Entry 5C44 (X-ray diffraction, 3.95 A resolution); this record covers chains C and K of the 15 polymer chains in the assembly.

== Chain C ==
Name: DNA-directed RNA polymerase II subunit RPB3
Organism: Saccharomyces cerevisiae (strain ATCC 204508 / S288c)
UniProtKB: P16370 (RPB3_YEAST); numbering as in UniProt (aligned over 1-318)
Amino-acid sequence (318 residues; each row starts with the number of its first residue):
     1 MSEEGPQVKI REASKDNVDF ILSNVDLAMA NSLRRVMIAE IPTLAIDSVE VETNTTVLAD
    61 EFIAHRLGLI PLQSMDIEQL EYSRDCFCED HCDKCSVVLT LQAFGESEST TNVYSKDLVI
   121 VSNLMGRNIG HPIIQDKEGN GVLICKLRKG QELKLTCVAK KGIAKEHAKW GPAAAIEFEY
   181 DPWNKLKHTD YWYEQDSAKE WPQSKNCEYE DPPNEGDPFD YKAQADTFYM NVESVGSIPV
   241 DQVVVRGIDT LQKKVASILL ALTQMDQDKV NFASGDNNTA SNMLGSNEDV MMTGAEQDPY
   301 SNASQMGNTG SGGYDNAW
Disordered / not traced: 1-3, 269-318

== Chain K ==
Name: DNA-directed RNA polymerase II subunit RPB11
Organism: Saccharomyces cerevisiae (strain ATCC 204508 / S288c)
UniProtKB: P38902 (RPB11_YEAST); residues 1-120 here = UniProt positions 1-120
Amino-acid sequence (120 residues; row label = number of the first residue in the row):
     1 MNAPDRFELF LLGEGESKLK IDPDTKAPNA VVITFEKEDH TLGNLIRAEL LNDRKVLFAA
    61 YKVEHPFFAR FKLRIQTTEG YDPKDALKNA CNSIINKLGA LKTNFETEWN LQTLAADDAF
Disordered / not traced: 116-120

== Chain C / chain K interface ==
Pairs across the interface (66):
  Glu4(C) - Asn104(K)
  Pro6(C) - Lys97(K)
  Pro6(C) - Ala100(K)
  Pro6(C) - Leu101(K)
  Pro6(C) - Asn104(K)  hydrogen bond (backbone-side chain)
  Gln7(C) - Asn104(K)  hydrogen bond
  Val8(C) - Leu101(K)  hydrophobic
  Val8(C) - Asn104(K)
  Val8(C) - Phe105(K)
  Val8(C) - Glu108(K)
  Ile10(C) - Glu108(K)  hydrogen bond (backbone-side chain)
  Ala13(C) - Ala115(K)
  Val18(C) - Trp109(K)  hydrophobic
  Asp26(C) - Asn52(K)
  Asp26(C) - Lys97(K)
  Ala28(C) - Asn44(K)
  Ala28(C) - Leu45(K)  hydrophobic
  Ala28(C) - Ala48(K)  hydrophobic
  Met29(C) - Lys97(K)
  Met29(C) - Leu98(K)
  Ser32(C) - Thr41(K)  hydrogen bond (side chain-backbone)
  Ser32(C) - Leu45(K)
  Leu33(C) - Leu101(K)  hydrophobic
  Arg35(C) - Asp39(K)  salt bridge
  Arg35(C) - His40(K)
  Arg35(C) - Thr41(K)
  Glu40(C) - Asp39(K)
  Arg84(C) - Phe10(K)
  Arg84(C) - Leu11(K)
  Ala164(C) - Arg6(K)
  Lys165(C) - Arg6(K)  hydrogen bond (backbone-side chain)
  Lys165(C) - Leu9(K)
  Lys165(C) - Asp39(K)  salt bridge
  Glu166(C) - Arg6(K)  hydrogen bond (backbone-side chain)
  Glu166(C) - Phe7(K)
  Glu166(C) - Phe10(K)
  His167(C) - Arg6(K)
  Asp241(C) - Phe105(K)
  Asp241(C) - Trp109(K)
  Val244(C) - Phe105(K)  hydrophobic
  Val245(C) - Lys102(K)
  Val245(C) - Glu106(K)
  Ile248(C) - Leu98(K)
  Ile248(C) - Lys102(K)
  Asp249(C) - Lys102(K)  salt bridge
  Leu251(C) - Leu45(K)  hydrophobic
  Leu251(C) - Leu98(K)  hydrophobic
  Gln252(C) - Leu98(K)
  Gln252(C) - Gly99(K)
  Gln252(C) - Lys102(K)
  Lys254(C) - Glu38(K)  salt bridge
  Lys254(C) - Asp39(K)
  Lys254(C) - Leu42(K)
  Val255(C) - Cys91(K)  hydrogen bond (backbone-side chain)
  Val255(C) - Ile95(K)  hydrophobic
  Ile258(C) - Leu19(K)  hydrophobic
  Ile258(C) - Phe35(K)  hydrophobic
  Ile258(C) - Cys91(K)  hydrophobic
  Leu259(C) - Lys88(K)
  Leu259(C) - Cys91(K)  hydrophobic
  Leu259(C) - Asn92(K)
  Ala261(C) - Leu19(K)  hydrophobic
  Leu262(C) - Leu87(K)  hydrophobic
  Thr263(C) - Lys88(K)
  Met265(C) - Ser17(K)
  Met265(C) - Ile21(K)  hydrophobic
Also at the interface, not in a pair above, chain C (45 interface residues in all): Lys9, Ser14, Lys15, Phe20, Leu22, Val25, Val36, Ile163, Ala168, Val240, Ala256
Also at the interface, not in a pair above, chain K (39 interface residues in all): Lys37, Ile94, Gln112, Leu114

== Summary ==
The interface between chain C and chain K involves 45 residues on one side and 39 on the other, with 7
hydrogen bonds and 4 salt bridges. Among the polar pairs are Arg35(C)-Asp39(K), Lys165(C)-Asp39(K) and
Asp249(C)-Lys102(K).
Chain C is DNA-directed RNA polymerase II subunit RPB3 and chain K is DNA-directed RNA polymerase II subunit
RPB11, both from Saccharomyces cerevisiae (strain ATCC 204508 / S288c); the structure, Crystal structure of a
transcribing RNA Polymerase II complex reveals a complete transcription bubble, was determined by X-ray
diffraction, deposited together with 5C3E, 5C4A, 5C4J and 5C4X.
